PDB entry 5TIH | X-ray diffraction, 2.44 A resolution | chains A and H of the 3 polymer chains in the assembly

== Chain A ==
Molecule: Cysteine-rich protective antigen
Source organism: Plasmodium falciparum
UniProt: Q8IFM8 (Q8IFM8_PLAF7); residues 1-333 here correspond to UniProt positions 30-362 (UniProt number = residue number + 29)
Chain sequence (335 residues; numbered -1 to 333; the number before each row is that of its first residue; numbers below 1 keep their minus sign (Gly-1 is residue -1)):
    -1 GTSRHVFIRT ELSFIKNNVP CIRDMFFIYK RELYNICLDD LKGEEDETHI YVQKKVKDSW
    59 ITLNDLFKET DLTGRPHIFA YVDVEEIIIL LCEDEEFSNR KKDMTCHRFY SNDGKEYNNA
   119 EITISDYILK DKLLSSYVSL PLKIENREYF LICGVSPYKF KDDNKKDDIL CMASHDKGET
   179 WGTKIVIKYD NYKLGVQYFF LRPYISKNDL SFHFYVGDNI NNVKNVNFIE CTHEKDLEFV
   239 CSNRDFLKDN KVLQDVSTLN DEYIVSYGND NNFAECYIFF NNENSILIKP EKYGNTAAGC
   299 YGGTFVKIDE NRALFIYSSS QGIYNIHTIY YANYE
Not modelled in the structure: -1 to 1, 94-96, 291-293
Cystine bridges: Cys19-Cys35, Cys90-Cys104, Cys151-Cys169, Cys229-Cys239, Cys274-Cys298
Differences from the reference sequence: expression tag (-1 to 0); conflict Ala118 (Ser147 in Q8IFM8), Ala295 (Thr324 in Q8IFM8), Ala311 (Thr340 in Q8IFM8)

== Chain H ==
Molecule: CyRPA antibody Fab Heavy Chain
Source organism: Mus musculus
Notes: antibody fragment or engineered binder
Chain sequence (215 residues; numbered 1 to 215; the number before each row is that of its first residue):
     1 QVQLQQSGPQ LVRPGASVKI SCKTSGYSFT SFWMHWVKQW PGQGLEWIGM IDPSENKIRL
    61 NQNFKDRATL TVDTSSATAY IQFSRPTSED SGVYYCAMVR RGYWGQGTTL TVSAAKTTPP
   121 SVYPLAPGSA AQTNSMVTLG CLVKGYFPEP VTVTWNSGSL SSGVHTFPAV LQSDLYTLSS
   181 SVTVPSSTWP SETVTCNVAH PASSTKVDKK IVPRD
Not modelled in the structure: 130-132
Cystine bridges: Cys22-Cys96, Cys141-Cys196

== How chain A and chain H interact ==
Pairs across the interface (29):
  Gly41(A) - Lys57(H)
  Glu42(A) - Lys57(H)  hydrogen bond (backbone-side chain)
  Glu45(A) - Arg59(H)
  Lys66(A) - Arg100(H)  hydrogen bond (backbone-side chain)
  Glu67(A) - Arg100(H)
  Thr68(A) - Arg100(H)  hydrogen bond (backbone-side chain)
  Asp69(A) - Ser31(H)
  Asp69(A) - Phe32(H)
  Asp69(A) - Trp33(H)  hydrogen bond (backbone-backbone)
  Asp69(A) - His35(H)  salt bridge
  Asp69(A) - Met98(H)
  Asp69(A) - Val99(H)  hydrogen bond (side chain-backbone)
  Asp69(A) - Arg100(H)  salt bridge
  Asp69(A) - Arg101(H)
  Leu70(A) - Ser31(H)
  Leu70(A) - Phe32(H)  hydrophobic
  Leu70(A) - Trp33(H)
  Thr71(A) - Thr30(H)  hydrogen bond (side chain-backbone)
  Thr71(A) - Ser31(H)  hydrogen bond (backbone-backbone)
  Thr71(A) - Phe32(H)
  Thr71(A) - Trp33(H)
  Thr71(A) - Asp52(H)
  Thr71(A) - Ser54(H)
  Glu91(A) - Ser28(H)
  Glu91(A) - Ser31(H)  hydrogen bond
  Lys99(A) - Ser28(H)  hydrogen bond
  Thr103(A) - Phe32(H)
  Thr103(A) - Arg101(H)
  Glu119(A) - Arg101(H)  salt bridge
Interface residues without a listed pair, chain A (18 interface residues in all): Lys40, Asp44, Phe65, Glu93, His105
Interface residues without a listed pair, chain H (17 interface residues in all): Met50, Glu55, Tyr103
Interface features reported in the paper:
  - epitope / paratope residues, chain A: Glu42(A), Thr68(A), Asp69(A), Leu70(A), Thr71(A), Lys99(A), Glu119(A)

== Overview ==
18 residues of chain A face 17 of chain H across their interface; the contacts include 9 hydrogen bonds and 3
salt bridges. Polar contacts include Asp69(A)-His35(H), Asp69(A)-Arg100(H) and Glu119(A)-Arg101(H). From the
paper: epitope/paratope residues Glu42(A), Thr68(A) and Asp69(A) among others.
Here chain A is Cysteine-rich protective antigen (Plasmodium falciparum) and chain H is CyRPA antibody Fab
Heavy Chain (Mus musculus). Entry 5TIH (Structural basis for inhibition of erythrocyte invasion by antibodies
to Plasmodium falciparum protein CyRPA) was determined by X-ray diffraction together with 5TIK from the same
study.
